7X7U - chains G and D of the 7 polymer chains in the assembly; structure by electron microscopy, 3.77 A resolution.

Chain G:
Molecule: Spike protein S1
Organism: Severe acute respiratory syndrome coronavirus 2
Reference sequence: P0DTC2 (SPIKE_SARS2); residues 324-527 here = UniProt positions 324-527
Amino-acid sequence (204 residues; each row starts with the number of its first residue):
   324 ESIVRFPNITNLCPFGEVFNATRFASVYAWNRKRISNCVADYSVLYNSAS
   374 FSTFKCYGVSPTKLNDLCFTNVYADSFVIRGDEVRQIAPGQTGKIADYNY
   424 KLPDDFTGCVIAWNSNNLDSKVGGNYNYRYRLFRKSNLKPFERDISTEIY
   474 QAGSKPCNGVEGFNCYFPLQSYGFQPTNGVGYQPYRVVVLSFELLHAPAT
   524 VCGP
Unresolved in the structure: 324-332, 527
Construct notes: variant Arg452 (Leu in P0DTC2), Lys478 (Thr in P0DTC2)
UniProt features mapped onto this chain:
  - region: Arg403 to Asp405 (Integrin-binding motif), Asn448 to Tyr451, Tyr453 to Phe456 (Immunodominant HLA epitope recognized by the CD8+)
  - glycosylation: Ser325 (O-linked (HexNAc...) serine), Asn331 (N-linked (GlcNAc...) (complex) asparagine), Asn343 (N-linked (GlcNAc...) (complex) asparagine)
  - natural variant: Gly339 (G339D: In strain: Omicron/BA.1, Omicron/BA.2 and 4 more; G339H: In strain: Omicron/BA.2.75, Omicron/XBB.1.5 and 1 more), Arg346 (R346K: In strain: Mu/B.1.621; R346T: In strain: Omicron/BQ.1.1, Omicron/XBB.1.5 and 1 more), Leu368 (L368I: In strain: Omicron/XBB.1.5, Omicron/EG.5.1), Ser371 (S371F: In strain: Omicron/BA.2, Omicron/BA.2.12.1 and 6 more; S371L: In strain: Omicron/BA.1), Ser373 (S373P: In strain: Omicron/BA.1, Omicron/BA.2 and 7 more), Ser375 (S375F: In strain: Omicron/BA.1, Omicron/BA.2 and 7 more), Thr376 (T376A: In strain: Omicron/BA.2, Omicron/BA.2.12.1 and 5 more), Asp405 (D405N: In strain: Omicron/BA.2, Omicron/BA.2.12.1 and 6 more), Arg408 (R408S: In strain: Omicron/BA.2, Omicron/BA.2.12.1 and 6 more), Lys417 (K417N: In strain: Beta/B.1.351, Omicron/BA.1 and 8 more; K417T: In strain: Gamma/P.1), Asn440 (N440K: In strain: Omicron/BA.1, Omicron/BA.2 and 7 more), Lys444 (K444T: In strain: Omicron/BQ.1.1), 16 further natural variant entries in UniProt
  - mutagenesis: Asn331 (N331Q: Reduced viral infectivity), Asn343 (N343Q: Reduced viral infectivity), Tyr453 (Y453F: Decreased HLA binding to NF9 epitope. Increased binding affinity to human ACE2), Ala475 (A475V: Increased resistance to neutralizing antibodies), Val483 (V483A: Increased resistance to neutralizing antibodies), Glu484 (E484D: Increased replication in human TMEM106B overexpressing cells), Phe490 (F490L: Increased resistance to neutralizing antibodies and human covalescent sera neutralization), Gln493 (Q493N: Reduced host ACE2-binding affinity in vitro; Q493Y: Reduced host ACE2-binding affinity in vitro), Asn501 (N501T: Reduced host ACE2-binding affinity in vitro; N501Y: Increased binding affinity to human ACE2), His519 (H519P: Increased resistance to human covalescent sera neutralization)
Cystine bridges: Cys336-Cys361, Cys379-Cys432
Covalent attachments: N-acetylglucosamine (NAG) linked to Asn343

Chain D:
Molecule: X01 light chain
Organism: Mus musculus
Amino-acid sequence (107 residues; row label = number of the first residue in the row):
     1 DIQMTQSSSYLSVSLGGRVTITCKASDHINNWLAWYQQKPGNAPRLLISG
    51 VTNLETGVPSRFSGSGSGKNFTLSIASLQTEDVATYYCQQYWSFPWTFGG
   101 GTKLEIR
Cystine bridges: Cys23-Cys88

How chain G and chain D interact:
Pairs across the interface (5; chain G residue first):
  Tyr369(G) with Asn30(D); Trp92(D), hydrophobic
  Asn370(G) with Asn30(D)
  Ala372(G) with Asn53(D)
  Thr385(G) with Trp92(D), hydrogen bond
Also at the interface, not in a pair above, chain G (7 interface residues in all): Ser371, Phe377, Pro384
Also at the interface, not in a pair above, chain D (6 interface residues in all): Asn31, Trp32, Ser93

Summary:
The interface between chain G and chain D involves 7 residues on one side and 6 on the other, with 1 hydrogen
bond. Its one hydrogen-bonded contact is Thr385(G)-Trp92(D). Covalently linked N-acetylglucosamine: at
Asn343(G). UniProt lists 10 mutagenesis sites on chain G.
Chain G is Spike protein S1 (Severe acute respiratory syndrome coronavirus 2) and chain D is X01 light chain
(Mus musculus); the structure, Cryo-EM structure of SARS-CoV-2 Delta variant spike protein in complex with
three nAbs X01, X10 and ..., was determined by electron microscopy, deposited together with 7X7T and 7X7V.
